PDB entry 5D4D | X-ray diffraction, 3.00 A resolution | chains A and B of the 8 polymer chains in the assembly

Chain A (and B):
Protein: DNA-directed RNA polymerase subunit alpha
Source organism: Thermus thermophilus
Notes: EC 2.7.7.6; chain B of this document is another copy of the same molecule, construct and numbering; everything in this record applies to it too
Reference sequence: Q9Z9H6 (RPOA_THETH); numbering as in UniProt (aligned over 1-315)
Chain sequence (315 residues; each row starts with the number of its first residue):
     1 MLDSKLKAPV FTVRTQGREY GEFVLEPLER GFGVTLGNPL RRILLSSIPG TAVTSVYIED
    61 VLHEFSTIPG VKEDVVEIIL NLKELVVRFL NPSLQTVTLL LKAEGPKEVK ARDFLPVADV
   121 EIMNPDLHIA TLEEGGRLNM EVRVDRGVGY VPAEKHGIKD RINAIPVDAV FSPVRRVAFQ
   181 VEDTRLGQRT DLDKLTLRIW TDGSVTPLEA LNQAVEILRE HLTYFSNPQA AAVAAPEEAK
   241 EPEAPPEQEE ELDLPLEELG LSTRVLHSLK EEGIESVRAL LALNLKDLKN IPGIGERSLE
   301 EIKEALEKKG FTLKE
Disordered / not traced: 1-3, 233-315 (chain B: 1-5, 91, 229-315)

Interface between chain A and chain B:
Residue-residue contacts (58; chain A residue first):
  Lys5(A) - Glu220(B)  salt bridge
  Ala8(A) - Tyr224(B)  hydrophobic
  Pro9(A) - Tyr224(B)
  Phe11(A) - Tyr224(B)
  Phe11(A) - Phe225(B)
  Phe11(A) - Asn227(B)
  Phe11(A) - Pro228(B)
  Leu25(A) - Tyr224(B)
  Leu25(A) - Phe225(B)  hydrophobic
  Leu28(A) - His221(B)
  Gly31(A) - Arg42(B)  hydrogen bond (backbone-side chain)
  Phe32(A) - Ser47(B)
  Phe32(A) - Ile217(B)  hydrophobic
  Phe32(A) - His221(B)
  Val34(A) - Arg42(B)
  Thr35(A) - Pro39(B)
  Thr35(A) - Arg42(B)  hydrogen bond
  Thr35(A) - Ile43(B)
  Leu36(A) - Leu218(B)  hydrophobic
  Leu36(A) - His221(B)
  Pro39(A) - Thr35(B)
  Pro39(A) - Pro39(B)  hydrophobic
  Leu40(A) - Phe225(B)  hydrophobic
  Arg42(A) - Gly31(B)  hydrogen bond (side chain-backbone)
  Arg42(A) - Val34(B)
  Arg42(A) - Thr35(B)  hydrogen bond
  Ile43(A) - Phe32(B)  hydrophobic
  Ile43(A) - Thr35(B)
  Ser47(A) - Phe32(B)
  Val215(A) - Leu222(B)
  Val215(A) - Phe225(B)  hydrophobic
  Ile217(A) - Phe32(B)  hydrophobic
  Leu218(A) - Leu36(B)  hydrophobic
  Leu218(A) - Leu222(B)  hydrophobic
  Arg219(A) - Arg219(B)
  Arg219(A) - Leu222(B)
  His221(A) - Phe32(B)
  His221(A) - Leu36(B)
  Leu222(A) - Val215(B)  hydrophobic
  Leu222(A) - Leu218(B)  hydrophobic
  Leu222(A) - Arg219(B)
  Leu222(A) - Leu222(B)  hydrophobic
  Tyr224(A) - Pro9(B)  hydrophobic
  Tyr224(A) - Phe11(B)
  Phe225(A) - Phe11(B)
  Phe225(A) - Leu25(B)  hydrophobic
  Phe225(A) - Leu36(B)  hydrophobic
  Phe225(A) - Leu40(B)  hydrophobic
  Phe225(A) - Leu211(B)  hydrophobic
  Asn227(A) - Phe11(B)
  Pro228(A) - Phe11(B)  hydrophobic
  Pro228(A) - Val13(B)  hydrophobic
  Gln229(A) - Phe11(B)  hydrogen bond (backbone-backbone)
  Gln229(A) - Thr12(B)
  Gln229(A) - Val13(B)  hydrogen bond (backbone-backbone)
  Ala230(A) - Val13(B)
  Ala231(A) - Thr12(B)
  Ala231(A) - Val13(B)  hydrogen bond (backbone-backbone)
Also at the interface, not in a pair above, chain A (32 interface residues in all): Val13, Leu211, Asn212
Also at the interface, not in a pair above, chain B (35 interface residues in all): Ala8, Val10, Arg14, Leu28, Ser46, Leu195, Asn212, Ser226

Summary:
Chain A and chain B form an interface of 32 and 35 residues respectively; the contacts include 7 hydrogen
bonds and 1 salt bridge. Polar pairs include Lys5(A)-Glu220(B), Gly31(A)-Arg42(B) and Thr35(A)-Arg42(B).
Chain A and chain B are both DNA-directed RNA polymerase subunit alpha (Thermus thermophilus); the structure,
Crystal structure of Thermus thermophilus product complex for transcription initiation with NAD and CTP, was
determined by X-ray diffraction (same publication as 5D4C and 5D4E).
